9GE5 - chains L and N of the 18 polymer chains in the assembly; structure by electron microscopy, 3.35 A resolution.

== Chain L ==
Molecule: Hexasomal DNA strand 2
Sequence (113 nucleotides; numbered -72 to 40; the number before each row is that of its first residue; numbers below 1 keep their minus sign (DC-72 is residue -72)):
   -72 CGCTCAATTG GTCGTAGACA GCTCTAGCAC CGCTTAAACG CACGTACGCG CTGTCCCCCG
   -12 CGTTTTAACC GCCAAGGGGA TTACTCCCTA GTCTCCAGGC ACGTGTCAGA TAT

== Chain N ==
Name: Histone H4
Source organism: Homo sapiens
UniProt: P62805 (H4_HUMAN); residues 22-102 here correspond to UniProt positions 23-103 (UniProt number = residue number + 1)
Chain sequence (81 residues; each row starts with the number of its first residue):
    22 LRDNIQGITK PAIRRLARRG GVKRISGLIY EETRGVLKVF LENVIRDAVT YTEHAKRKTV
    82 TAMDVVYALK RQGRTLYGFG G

== Chain L / chain N interface ==
Contacting residue pairs (10; chain L residue first):
  DA7(L) - Arg45(N)  phosphate contact
  DA7(L) - Ile46(N)  hydrogen bond to the phosphate
  DA7(L) - Ser47(N)  hydrogen bond to the phosphate
  DA7(L) - Gly48(N)  hydrogen bond to the phosphate
  DT8(L) - Arg39(N)  salt bridge to the phosphate
  DT8(L) - Lys44(N)  phosphate contact
  DT8(L) - Arg45(N)  phosphate contact
  DT8(L) - Ile46(N)  hydrogen bond to the phosphate
  DT16(L) - Arg23(N)  salt bridge to the phosphate
  DC27(L) - Lys79(N)  salt bridge to the phosphate
Interface residues without a listed pair, chain L (6 interface residues in all): DT9, DC15
Interface residues without a listed pair, chain N (10 interface residues in all): Arg35, Tyr51

== In short ==
6 residues of chain L and 10 residues of chain N are in contact; the contacts include 4 hydrogen bonds and 3
salt bridges. Polar contacts include DA7(L)-Ile46(N), DA7(L)-Ser47(N) and DA7(L)-Gly48(N).
Here chain L is Hexasomal DNA strand 2 and chain N is Histone H4 (Homo sapiens). Entry 9GE5 (CryoEM structure
of the human INO80-Hexasome complex) was determined by electron microscopy.
